PDB entry 8JIF | electron microscopy, 2.28 A resolution | chains B and C of the 4 polymer chains in the assembly

# Chain B (and C)
Protein: Capsid protein VP1
Organism: Adeno-associated virus 9
Notes: chain C of this document is another copy of the same molecule, construct and numbering; everything in this record applies to it too
Reference sequence: Q6JC40 (Q6JC40_9VIRU); residue numbers follow UniProt; this construct covers 219-736
Chain sequence (525 residues; each row starts with the number of its first residue; a row labelled like 588A-588G holds insertion residues (588A, then the next letters in order)):
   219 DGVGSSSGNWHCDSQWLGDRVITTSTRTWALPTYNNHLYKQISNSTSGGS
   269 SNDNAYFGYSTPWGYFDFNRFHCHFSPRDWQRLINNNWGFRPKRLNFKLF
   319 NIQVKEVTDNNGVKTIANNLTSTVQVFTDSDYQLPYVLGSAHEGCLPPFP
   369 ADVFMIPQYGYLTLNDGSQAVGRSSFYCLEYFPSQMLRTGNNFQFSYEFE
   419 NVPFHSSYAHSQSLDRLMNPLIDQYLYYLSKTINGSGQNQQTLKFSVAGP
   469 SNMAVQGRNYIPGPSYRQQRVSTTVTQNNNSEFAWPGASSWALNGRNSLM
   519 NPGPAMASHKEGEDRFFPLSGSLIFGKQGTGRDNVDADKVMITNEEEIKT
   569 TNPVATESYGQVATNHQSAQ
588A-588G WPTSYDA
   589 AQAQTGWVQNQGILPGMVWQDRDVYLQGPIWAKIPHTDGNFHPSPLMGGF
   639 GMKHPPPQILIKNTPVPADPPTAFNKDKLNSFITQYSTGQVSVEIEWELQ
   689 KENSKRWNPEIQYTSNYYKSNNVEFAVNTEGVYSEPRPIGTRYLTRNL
Differences from the reference sequence: insertion (588A-588G)

# Chain B / chain C interface
Pairs across the interface (281):
  Ser424(B) with Asp626(C), hydrogen bond
  Tyr426(B) with His624(C), hydrogen bond
  Ala427(B) with Arg391(C)
  His428(B) with Leu382(C); Arg391(C); His624(C), hydrogen bond (side chain-backbone); Thr625(C)
  Ser429(B) with Thr381(C), hydrogen bond (backbone-side chain); Leu382(C), hydrogen bond (backbone-backbone); Arg391(C); Ser393(C); Tyr395(C)
  Gln430(B) with Pro353(C); Leu380(C), hydrogen bond (side chain-backbone); Leu382(C)
  Ser431(B) with Arg514(C), hydrogen bond
  Leu432(B) with Leu511(C)
  Asp433(B) with Trp509(C); Leu511(C); Arg514(C), salt bridge; Ser516(C)
  Arg434(B) with Asp271(C), hydrogen bond (side chain-backbone); Asn272(C); Ala273(C), hydrogen bond (side chain-backbone); Tyr274(C); Leu380(C); Arg514(C)
  Leu435(B) with Tyr354(C); Val355(C); Ser358(C), hydrogen bond (backbone-side chain)
  Met436(B) with Ser358(C); His360(C); Leu380(C), hydrophobic
  Asn437(B) with Tyr283(C), hydrogen bond; Val355(C); His360(C), hydrogen bond (backbone-side chain); Gln376(C), hydrogen bond (side chain-backbone); Tyr377(C); Gly378(C), hydrogen bond (side chain-backbone)
  Pro438(B) with Ile260(C), hydrophobic; Gly378(C); Tyr379(C); Leu380(C), hydrophobic
  Leu439(B) with Ser278(C); Gln376(C); Tyr377(C); Gly378(C)
  Ile440(B) with Tyr283(C); His360(C), hydrogen bond (backbone-side chain); Glu361(C); Pro375(C), hydrophobic; Gln376(C)
  Asp441(B) with His360(C), hydrogen bond (backbone-side chain); Glu361(C), hydrogen bond (backbone-backbone); Arg550(C), salt bridge
  Gln442(B) with Ser358(C), hydrogen bond (side chain-backbone); Ala359(C); His360(C); Glu361(C)
  Tyr443(B) with Arg288(C); Ala359(C), hydrogen bond (backbone-backbone); His360(C); Glu361(C); Ile542(C); Phe543(C), hydrophobic; Gln615(C); Pro617(C)
  Leu444(B) with Ala359(C), hydrophobic; Ile542(C); Phe543(C), hydrophobic; Met635(C), hydrophobic
  Tyr445(B) with Ile542(C), hydrogen bond (backbone-backbone); Gly544(C); Thr548(C); Gly549(C), hydrogen bond (side chain-backbone); Val553(C), hydrophobic; Val558(C), hydrophobic
  Leu447(B) with Ala502(C)
  Ser448(B) with Ala502(C); Asn552(C), hydrogen bond
  Lys449(B) with Glu500(C); Asn552(C)
  Thr450(B) with Ser499(C), hydrogen bond (side chain-backbone); Glu500(C), hydrogen bond (backbone-side chain); Phe501(C), hydrogen bond (side chain-backbone); Ala502(C)
  Ile451(B) with Asn497(C); Asn498(C); Ser499(C); Glu500(C)
  Gly455(B) with Asn498(C)
  Gln456(B) with Asn498(C), hydrogen bond (backbone-side chain)
  Asn457(B) with Asn498(C)
  Gln458(B) with Asn498(C), hydrogen bond (backbone-side chain)
  Gln459(B) with Val493(C); Asn497(C), hydrogen bond (side chain-backbone); Asn498(C), hydrogen bond
  Thr460(B) with Val493(C); Asp554(C)
  Leu461(B) with Val489(C), hydrophobic; Ser490(C); Val493(C), hydrophobic; Phe535(C), hydrophobic; Val553(C); Asp554(C); Ala555(C)
  Lys462(B) with Asn552(C); Val553(C); Asp554(C), salt bridge
  Phe463(B) with Asp551(C); Asn552(C), hydrogen bond (backbone-backbone); Val553(C), hydrogen bond (backbone-backbone); Asp554(C); Ala555(C), hydrophobic; Val558(C), hydrophobic
  Ser464(B) with Arg550(C); Asp551(C); Asn552(C), hydrogen bond (side chain-backbone)
  Val465(B) with Arg550(C), hydrogen bond (backbone-backbone)
  Ala466(B) with Arg550(C)
  Gly467(B) with Arg550(C)
  Ser469(B) with Asn272(C)
  Asn470(B) with Asn272(C), hydrogen bond
  Met471(B) with Asn272(C), hydrogen bond (backbone-side chain); Tyr274(C), hydrophobic; Leu380(C), hydrophobic
  Ala472(B) with Asp271(C); Asn272(C), hydrogen bond (backbone-side chain); Asn515(C); Ser516(C); Leu517(C), hydrogen bond (backbone-backbone)
  Val473(B) with Trp503(C), hydrophobic; Leu517(C); Asn519(C), hydrogen bond (backbone-side chain)
  Gln474(B) with Asn519(C), hydrogen bond (backbone-side chain)
  Gly475(B) with Asn519(C), hydrogen bond (backbone-side chain); Met635(C)
  Arg476(B) with Trp509(C); Ser516(C); Asn519(C); Leu634(C); Met635(C)
  Asn477(B) with Gly357(C), hydrogen bond (side chain-backbone); Ala620(C); Pro633(C); Leu634(C), hydrogen bond (backbone-backbone); Met635(C), hydrogen bond (side chain-backbone)
  Tyr478(B) with Lys621(C); Ile622(C); Pro623(C); Pro631(C), hydrogen bond (side chain-backbone); Pro633(C); Gly639(C)
  Ile479(B) with Trp509(C); Met518(C), hydrophobic; Leu634(C), hydrophobic
  Pro480(B) with Trp509(C), hydrophobic
  Lys528(B) with Asn512(C); Gly513(C)
  Glu529(B) with Asp384(C); Asn512(C), hydrogen bond (backbone-side chain)
  Glu564(B) with Arg391(C), salt bridge
  Glu565(B) with Arg391(C)
  Lys567(B) with Arg391(C); Leu511(C); Asn512(C)
  Thr568(B) with Leu382(C); Leu511(C)
  Thr569(B) with Leu511(C)
  Asn570(B) with Leu511(C)
  Val572(B) with Asn512(C)
  Tyr577(B) with Trp509(C); Ala510(C), hydrogen bond (backbone-backbone)
  Gly578(B) with Tyr484(C); Ser508(C); Trp509(C)
  Gln579(B) with Tyr484(C), hydrogen bond (backbone-side chain); Ser507(C); Ser508(C), hydrogen bond (backbone-backbone)
  Val580(B) with Tyr484(C); Arg485(C); Ser507(C); Gln597(C)
  Ala581(B) with Arg485(C), hydrogen bond (backbone-backbone); Gln486(C); Gln487(C); Ser507(C), hydrogen bond (backbone-side chain); Gln597(C)
  Thr582(B) with Arg485(C), hydrogen bond (backbone-side chain); Gln597(C)
  Asn583(B) with Arg485(C), hydrogen bond (backbone-side chain); Gln487(C), hydrogen bond (backbone-side chain)
  His584(B) with Arg485(C), hydrogen bond; Gln487(C); Arg488(C), hydrogen bond; Thr574(C), hydrogen bond (side chain-backbone); Glu575(C), salt bridge
  Gln585(B) with Gln487(C), hydrogen bond (backbone-side chain); Arg488(C), hydrogen bond (side chain-backbone); Val489(C); Asn496(C), hydrogen bond; Asn497(C); Phe501(C)
  Ser586(B) with Gln495(C); Asn496(C), hydrogen bond (backbone-backbone); Asn497(C), hydrogen bond (backbone-side chain)
  Ala587(B) with Thr494(C); Gln495(C), hydrogen bond (backbone-backbone); Asn496(C), hydrogen bond (backbone-backbone)
  Trp588A(B) with Thr494(C), hydrogen bond (side chain-backbone)
  Pro588B(B) with Gln495(C)
  Ala589(B) with Asn497(C), hydrogen bond (backbone-side chain)
  Gln590(B) with Asn497(C); Ser499(C)
  Ala591(B) with Gln487(C); Phe501(C), hydrophobic
  Thr593(B) with Gly505(C)
  Val596(B) with Tyr484(C); Asn598(C)
  Asn598(B) with Asn598(C)
  Gln599(B) with Tyr484(C); Asn598(C), hydrogen bond
  Ile601(B) with Gly600(C); Ile601(C), hydrogen bond (backbone-backbone); Phe629(C), hydrophobic
  Leu602(B) with Pro482(C), hydrophobic; Gln599(C); Phe629(C)
  Pro603(B) with Pro482(C); Trp607(C); Phe629(C), hydrophobic; His630(C); Leu634(C)
  Gly604(B) with Phe629(C), hydrogen bond (backbone-backbone); His630(C), hydrogen bond (backbone-backbone)
  Met605(B) with Asn628(C); Phe629(C), hydrogen bond (backbone-backbone)
  Val606(B) with Pro623(C), hydrophobic; Thr625(C); Gly627(C); Asn628(C)
  Trp607(B) with Thr625(C); Asp626(C); Gly627(C), hydrogen bond (backbone-backbone); Asn628(C); Phe629(C)
  Gln608(B) with Thr625(C); Asp626(C), hydrogen bond (side chain-backbone)
  Asp609(B) with Asp626(C), hydrogen bond (backbone-side chain)
  Phe629(B) with Phe629(C), hydrophobic
  His630(B) with Asp626(C); Gly627(C)
  Asn691(B) with Gln351(C), hydrogen bond (backbone-side chain)
  Lys693(B) with Gln351(C); Tyr395(C); Tyr399(C), hydrogen bond (side chain-backbone); Phe400(C)
  Arg694(B) with Gly390(C), hydrogen bond (side chain-backbone); Arg391(C), hydrogen bond (side chain-backbone); Ser392(C), hydrogen bond (side chain-backbone); Ser393(C), hydrogen bond; Phe394(C); Tyr395(C)
  Trp695(B) with Phe394(C), hydrogen bond (backbone-backbone); Tyr399(C), hydrophobic
  Asn696(B) with Ser392(C), hydrogen bond (side chain-backbone); Ser393(C); Phe394(C), hydrogen bond (side chain-backbone)
  Ile699(B) with Gly390(C); Arg391(C)
  Arg730(B) with Asp626(C), salt bridge
  Thr733(B) with Arg391(C); Ser393(C)
  Arg734(B) with His624(C), hydrogen bond
  Asn735(B) with Gln351(C), hydrogen bond (side chain-backbone); Leu352(C); Pro353(C); Tyr395(C), hydrogen bond
  Leu736(B) with Lys621(C); Pro623(C); His624(C), hydrogen bond (backbone-backbone)
Interface residues without a listed pair, chain B (108 interface residues in all): Pro468, His527, Pro571, Ser576, Gln592, Gly600
Interface residues without a listed pair, chain C (117 interface residues in all): Ser268, Asn270, Asn287, Ser483, Thr491, Pro504, Ala506, Ile560, Gly616, Gly636

# In short
108 residues of chain B and 117 residues of chain C are in contact; the contacts include 86 hydrogen bonds and
6 salt bridges. Polar contacts include Asp433(B)-Arg514(C), Asp441(B)-Arg550(C) and Lys462(B)-Asp554(C).
Chain B and chain C are both Capsid protein VP1 (Adeno-associated virus 9); the structure, Cryo-EM Structure
of 3-axis block of AAV9P31-Car4 complex, was determined by electron microscopy together with 8XEG from the
same study.
